Entry 4ZYP (X-ray diffraction, 5.50 A resolution (low resolution: residue-level contacts below are approximate; hydrogen-bond / salt-bridge calls are withheld)); this record covers chains C and L of the 15 polymer chains in the assembly.

[Chain C]
Name: Fusion glycoprotein F0, Fibritin
From: Human respiratory syncytial virus A (strain A2)
UniProtKB: chimeric construct of P03420, D9IEJ2: residues 26-513 from P03420 (FUS_HRSVA) positions 26-513 (same numbers); residues 518-544 from D9IEJ2 positions 458-484 (UniProt number = residue number - 60)
Amino-acid sequence (498 residues; numbered 26 to 550; 27 numbers in that range are skipped by the numbering (no residue carries them; nothing is unmodelled there); the number before each row is that of its first residue):
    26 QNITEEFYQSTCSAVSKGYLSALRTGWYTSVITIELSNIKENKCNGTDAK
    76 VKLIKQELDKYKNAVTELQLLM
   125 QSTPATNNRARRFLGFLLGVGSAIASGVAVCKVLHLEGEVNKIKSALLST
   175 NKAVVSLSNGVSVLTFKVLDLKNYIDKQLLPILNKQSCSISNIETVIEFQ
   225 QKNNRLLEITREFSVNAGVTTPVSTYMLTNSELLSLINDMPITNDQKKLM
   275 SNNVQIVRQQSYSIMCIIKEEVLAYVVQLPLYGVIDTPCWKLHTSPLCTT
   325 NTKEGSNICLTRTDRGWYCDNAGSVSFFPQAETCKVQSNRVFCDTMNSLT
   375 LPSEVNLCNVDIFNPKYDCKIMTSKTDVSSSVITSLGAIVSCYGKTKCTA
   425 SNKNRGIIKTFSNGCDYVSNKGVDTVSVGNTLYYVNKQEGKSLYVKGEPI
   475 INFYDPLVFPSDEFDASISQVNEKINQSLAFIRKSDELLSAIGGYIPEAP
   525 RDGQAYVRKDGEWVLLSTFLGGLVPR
Not modelled in the structure: 125-136, 514-550
Construct notes: conflict Ala129 (Pro102 in P03420); engineered mutation Cys155 (Ser in P03420), Phe190 (Ser in P03420), Leu207 (Val in P03420), Cys290 (Ser in P03420), Val379 (Ile in P03420), Val447 (Met in P03420); linker (514-517); expression tag (545-550)
Cystine bridges: Cys37-Cys439, Cys69-Cys212, Cys155-Cys290, Cys313-Cys343, Cys322-Cys333, Cys358-Cys367, Cys382-Cys393, Cys416-Cys422
Glycans and other covalent adducts: covalent link Cys69-Cys212
UniProt features mapped onto this chain:
  - region: Phe137 to Val157 (Fusion peptide)
  - site: Arg136, Phe137 (Cleavage)
  - glycosylation (N-linked (GlcNAc...) asparagine): Asn27, Asn70, Asn500
Reported in the primary citation:
  - mutagenesis - N426D: abolished binding to AM14 antibody Fab heavy chain
  - mutagenesis - N426D (100-fold): decreased binding to AM14 IgG
  - mutagenesis - N426D: unchanged binding to motavizumab

[Chain L]
Name: Motavizumab antibody light chain
From: Mus musculus
Notes: antibody fragment or engineered binder
Amino-acid sequence (213 residues; numbered 1 to 214; 1 number in that range is skipped by the numbering (no residue carries it; nothing is unmodelled there); the number before each row is that of its first residue):
     1 DIQMTQSPSTLSASVGDRVTITCSASS
    29 RVGYMHWYQQKPGKAPKLLIYDTSKLASGVPSRFSGSGSGTEFTLTISSL
    79 QPDDFATYYCFQGSGYPFTFGGGTKVEIKRTVAAPSVFIFPPSDEQLKSG
   129 TASVVCLLNNFYPREAKVQWKVDNALQSGNSQESVTEQDSKDSTYSLSST
   179 LTLSKADYEKHKVYACEVTHQGLSSPVTKSFNRGEC
Not modelled in the structure: 213-214
Cystine bridges: Cys23-Cys88, Cys134-Cys194

[Interface between chain C and chain L]
Pairs across the interface - 11 pairs, chain C then chain L:
  Thr267(C) - Ser92(L)
  Asn268(C) - Gly91(L)
  Asn268(C) - Ser92(L)
  Asn268(C) - Gly93(L)
  Asn268(C) - Tyr94(L)
  Asp269(C) - Gly31(L)
  Asp269(C) - Ser92(L)
  Lys272(C) - Tyr32(L)
  Lys272(C) - Asp50(L)
  Asp310(C) - Gly31(L)
  Arg364(C) - Tyr32(L)
Interface residues without a listed pair, chain C (7 interface residues in all): Ile309
Interface residues without a listed pair, chain L (8 interface residues in all): Arg29

[Summary]
The interface between chain C and chain L involves 7 residues on one side and 8 on the other. The paper
reports that N426D of chain C abolishes binding to AM14 antibody Fab heavy chain; N426D of chain C reduces
binding to AM14 IgG.
Chain C is Fusion glycoprotein F0, Fibritin (Human respiratory syncytial virus A (strain A2)) and chain L is
Motavizumab antibody light chain (Mus musculus); the structure, Crystal Structure of Motavizumab and
Quaternary-Specific RSV-Neutralizing Human Antibody AM14 in Complex with Prefusion RSV F ..., was determined
by X-ray diffraction together with 4ZYK from the same study.
